Entry 1R23 (X-ray diffraction, 2.00 A resolution); this record covers chains A and B.

== Chain A (and B) ==
Protein: Transcriptional repressor smtB
From: Synechococcus elongatus PCC 7942
Notes: chain B of this document is another copy of the same molecule, construct and numbering; everything in this record applies to it too
UniProt: P30340 (SMTB_SYNP7); numbering as in UniProt (aligned over 1-122)
Amino-acid sequence (122 residues; numbered 1 to 122; the number before each row is that of its first residue):
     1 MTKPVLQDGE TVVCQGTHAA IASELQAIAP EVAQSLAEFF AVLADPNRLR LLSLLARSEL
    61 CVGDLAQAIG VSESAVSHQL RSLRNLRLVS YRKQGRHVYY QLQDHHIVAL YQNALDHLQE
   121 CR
Unresolved in the structure: 1-17, 122 (chain B: 1-24, 122)
Bound ions: Zn2+: Asp104, His106 (shared with His117(B), Glu120(B) of chain B)

== How chain A and chain B interact ==
Pairs across the interface - 103 pairs, chain A then chain B:
  His18(A) - Cys61(B)
  His18(A) - Asp64(B)  salt bridge
  His18(A) - His97(B)
  His18(A) - Tyr99(B)
  Ala19(A) - Ser58(B)
  Ala19(A) - Glu59(B)
  Ala19(A) - Leu60(B)  hydrophobic
  Ala19(A) - Asp64(B)  hydrogen bond (backbone-side chain)
  Ala19(A) - Tyr99(B)
  Ile21(A) - Arg57(B)
  Ile21(A) - Ser58(B)
  Ala22(A) - Leu60(B)  hydrophobic
  Ala22(A) - Asp64(B)
  Leu25(A) - Leu54(B)
  Leu25(A) - Arg57(B)
  Leu25(A) - Ser58(B)
  Gln26(A) - Leu54(B)
  Ala27(A) - Arg50(B)
  Ala27(A) - Ser53(B)
  Ala27(A) - Leu54(B)
  Ala27(A) - Ile69(B)  hydrophobic
  Ile28(A) - Leu49(B)
  Ile28(A) - Arg50(B)  hydrogen bond (backbone-side chain)
  Ile28(A) - Ser53(B)  hydrogen bond (backbone-side chain)
  Ile28(A) - Tyr111(B)
  Val32(A) - Leu115(B)  hydrophobic
  Ala33(A) - Pro46(B)
  Ala33(A) - Leu49(B)
  Ala33(A) - Arg50(B)
  Gln34(A) - Pro46(B)
  Ser35(A) - Leu118(B)
  Leu36(A) - Leu49(B)  hydrophobic
  Leu36(A) - Tyr111(B)  hydrophobic
  Leu36(A) - Ala114(B)  hydrophobic
  Leu36(A) - Leu118(B)  hydrophobic
  Ala37(A) - Ala44(B)
  Ala37(A) - Asp45(B)
  Ala37(A) - Pro46(B)  hydrophobic
  Ala37(A) - Leu49(B)
  Phe39(A) - Ala114(B)  hydrophobic
  Phe39(A) - His117(B)
  Phe39(A) - Leu118(B)  hydrophobic
  Phe40(A) - Phe40(B)
  Phe40(A) - Leu43(B)
  Phe40(A) - Ala44(B)
  Phe40(A) - Leu49(B)  hydrophobic
  Phe40(A) - Ala114(B)  hydrophobic
  Ala41(A) - Ala44(B)
  Leu43(A) - Phe40(B)
  Ala44(A) - Ala37(B)
  Ala44(A) - Phe40(B)
  Ala44(A) - Ala41(B)
  Asp45(A) - Ala37(B)
  Pro46(A) - Ala33(B)
  Pro46(A) - Gln34(B)
  Pro46(A) - Ala37(B)  hydrophobic
  Leu49(A) - Ile28(B)
  Leu49(A) - Ala33(B)
  Leu49(A) - Leu36(B)  hydrophobic
  Leu49(A) - Ala37(B)
  Leu49(A) - Phe40(B)  hydrophobic
  Arg50(A) - Ala27(B)
  Arg50(A) - Ile28(B)  hydrogen bond (side chain-backbone)
  Arg50(A) - Pro30(B)
  Arg50(A) - Ala33(B)
  Ser53(A) - Ala27(B)
  Ser53(A) - Ile28(B)  hydrogen bond (side chain-backbone)
  Leu54(A) - Gln26(B)
  Leu54(A) - Ala27(B)
  Arg57(A) - Leu25(B)
  Arg57(A) - Gln26(B)  hydrogen bond (side chain-backbone)
  Ala68(A) - Leu25(B)
  Arg87(A) - His117(B)  hydrogen bond (backbone-side chain)
  Arg87(A) - Cys121(B)
  Gln103(A) - His117(B)
  Asp104(A) - His117(B)  salt bridge
  Asp104(A) - Glu120(B)
  His106(A) - Asn113(B)
  His106(A) - Asp116(B)
  His106(A) - His117(B)
  His106(A) - Glu120(B)  salt bridge
  Ile107(A) - His117(B)
  Ala109(A) - Asn113(B)
  Leu110(A) - Leu110(B)
  Leu110(A) - Ala114(B)  hydrophobic
  Tyr111(A) - Ile28(B)
  Tyr111(A) - Leu36(B)  hydrophobic
  Asn113(A) - His106(B)  hydrogen bond
  Asn113(A) - Ala109(B)
  Ala114(A) - Leu36(B)  hydrophobic
  Ala114(A) - Phe39(B)  hydrophobic
  Ala114(A) - Phe40(B)  hydrophobic
  Ala114(A) - Leu110(B)  hydrophobic
  Leu115(A) - Leu36(B)
  Asp116(A) - His106(B)
  His117(A) - Phe39(B)
  His117(A) - Arg87(B)  hydrogen bond (side chain-backbone)
  His117(A) - Asp104(B)  salt bridge
  His117(A) - His106(B)
  His117(A) - Ile107(B)
  Leu118(A) - Leu36(B)  hydrophobic
  Glu120(A) - His106(B)  salt bridge
  Cys121(A) - Arg87(B)  hydrogen bond
Interface residues without a listed pair, chain A (45 interface residues in all): Ala29, Pro30
Interface residues without a listed pair, chain B (47 interface residues in all): Val32, Ser35, Gln103

== Summary ==
45 residues of chain A face 47 of chain B across their interface; the contacts include 10 hydrogen bonds and 5
salt bridges. Among the polar pairs are His18(A)-Asp64(B), Asp104(A)-His117(B) and His106(A)-Glu120(B).
Asp104(A) and His106(A) form the Zn2+ site.
Chain A and chain B are both Transcriptional repressor smtB (Synechococcus elongatus PCC 7942); the structure,
Crystal structure of the cyanobacterial metallothionein repressor SmtB in the Zn1-form (one Zn(II) per dimer),
was determined by X-ray diffraction together with 1R1T, 1R1U, 1R1V and 1R22 from the same study.
